Entry 8ABE (electron microscopy, 2.30 A resolution); this record covers chains P and S of the 20 polymer chains in the assembly.

Chain P:
Name: Cytochrome b-c1 complex subunit Rieske, mitochondrial
Organism: Yarrowia lipolytica
Notes: EC 7.1.1.8
UniProt: Q6CI02 (Q6CI02_YARLI); residues 1-225 here = UniProt positions 1-225
Amino-acid sequence (225 residues; each row starts with the number of its first residue):
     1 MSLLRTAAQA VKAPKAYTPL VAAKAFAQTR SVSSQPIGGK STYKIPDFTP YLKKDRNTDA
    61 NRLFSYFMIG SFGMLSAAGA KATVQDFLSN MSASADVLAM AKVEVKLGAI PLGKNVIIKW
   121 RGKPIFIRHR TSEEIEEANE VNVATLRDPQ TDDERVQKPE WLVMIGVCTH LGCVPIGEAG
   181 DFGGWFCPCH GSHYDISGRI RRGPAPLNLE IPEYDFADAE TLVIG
Not modelled in the structure: 1-38, 225
Disulfides: Cys-173/Cys-189
Ion coordination: 2Fe-2S cluster Fe: Cys-168, His-170, Cys-187, His-190
Residues lining bound ligands:
  - 2Fe-2S cluster (FES): Cys-168, His-170, Leu-171, Gly-172, Cys-173, Cys-187, Cys-189, His-190, Gly-191, Ser-192
  - 1,2-diacyl-sn-glycero-3-phosphocholine (PC1): Tyr-66, Ile-69, Gly-73, Ser-76, Ala-77, Ala-80
  - phosphatidylethanolamine (PTY), molecule 1: Ile-69, Phe-72, Gly-73, Ser-76
  - phosphatidylethanolamine (PTY), molecule 2: Gly-79, Ala-80, Lys-81, Ala-82, Thr-83, Val-84, Gln-85, Asp-86

Chain S:
Name: Cytochrome b-c1 complex subunit 8
Organism: Yarrowia lipolytica
UniProt: Q6C387 (Q6C387_YARLI); residues 3-95 here correspond to UniProt positions 1-93 (UniProt number = residue number - 2)
Amino-acid sequence (93 residues; numbered 3 to 95; the number before each row is that of its first residue):
     3 MGGNGHYMGW WGHMGSPPQK GIAGYTISPF AARPFAGVVH AAIFNTFRRT KNQALFVILP
    63 VSFFYYVWTQ ASEKNEWLYT KAGRHELAKA LAE
Not modelled in the structure: 3-8, 94-95
Residues lining bound ligands: 1,2-diacyl-sn-glycero-3-phosphocholine (PC1): Gln-55, Phe-58, Val-59, Val-63

Chain P / chain S interface:
Residue-residue contacts (23):
  Thr-42(P) with Ala-25(S); Tyr-27(S), hydrogen bond (backbone-side chain)
  Ile-45(P) with Tyr-27(S), hydrophobic
  Pro-46(P) with Tyr-27(S)
  Phe-48(P) with Tyr-27(S); Thr-28(S); Ile-29(S), hydrophobic
  Thr-49(P) with Arg-35(S), hydrogen bond (backbone-side chain)
  Pro-50(P) with Arg-35(S), hydrogen bond (backbone-side chain); Ala-38(S)
  Tyr-51(P) with Ala-33(S); Ala-34(S); Arg-35(S), hydrogen bond (backbone-backbone)
  Leu-52(P) with Ala-33(S); Arg-35(S), hydrogen bond (backbone-side chain)
  Lys-53(P) with Phe-32(S), hydrogen bond (side chain-backbone); Ala-33(S), hydrogen bond (backbone-backbone); Ala-34(S), hydrogen bond (side chain-backbone); Arg-35(S)
  Arg-56(P) with Ala-33(S)
  Asn-61(P) with Phe-32(S), hydrogen bond (side chain-backbone)
  Ser-65(P) with Phe-32(S)
  Tyr-66(P) with Phe-32(S)
Also at the interface, not in a pair above, chain P (14 interface residues in all): Arg-62
Also at the interface, not in a pair above, chain S (10 interface residues in all): Pro-31

Summary:
14 residues of chain P face 10 of chain S across their interface; the contacts include 9 hydrogen bonds. Among
the polar pairs are Thr-42(P)/Tyr-27(S), Thr-49(P)/Arg-35(S) and Pro-50(P)/Arg-35(S). Bound to chain P: 2Fe-2S
cluster, phosphatidylethanolamine and 1,2-diacyl-sn-glycero-3-phosphocholine. Ligands of chain S:
1,2-diacyl-sn-glycero-3-phosphocholine.
Chain P is Cytochrome b-c1 complex subunit Rieske, mitochondrial and chain S is Cytochrome b-c1 complex
subunit 8, both from Yarrowia lipolytica; the structure, Complex III2 from Yarrowia lipolytica, oxidised with
ferricyanide, b-position, was determined by electron microscopy, deposited together with 8AB6, 8AB7, 8AB8,
8AB9, 8ABA, 8ABB and 11 further entries.
